Entry 8ZGA (X-ray diffraction, 2.10 A resolution); this record covers chains A and E.

[Chain A (and E)]
Name: F-degron, E3 ubiquitin-protein ligase PRT1
From: Arabidopsis thaliana
Notes: EC 2.3.2.27; fragment: ZZ-domain; chain E of this document is another copy of the same molecule, construct and numbering; everything in this record applies to it too
UniProt: Q8LBL5 (PRT1_ARATH); numbering as in UniProt (aligned over 302-366)
Sequence (69 residues; numbered 298 to 366; the number before each row is that of its first residue):
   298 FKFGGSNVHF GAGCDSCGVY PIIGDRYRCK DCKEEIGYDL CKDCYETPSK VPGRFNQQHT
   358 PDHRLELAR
Not modelled in the structure: 366 (chain E: 346)
Bound ions: Zn2+ site 1: C311, C314, C338, C341; Mg2+: Y317 (shared with 1 residue of chain C); Zn2+ site 2: C326, C329, H356, H360
Reported in the primary citation:
  - mutagenesis - I333A: decreased catalytic activity
  - mutagenesis - F352A: abolished catalytic activity

[Chain A / chain E interface]
Pairs across the interface - 38 pairs, chain A then chain E:
  F298(A) - G308(E)
  F298(A) - A309(E)
  F298(A) - G310(E)  hydrogen bond (backbone-backbone)
  F298(A) - C311(E)
  F298(A) - D312(E)  hydrogen bond (backbone-side chain)
  F298(A) - Y317(E)  hydrophobic
  F298(A) - I333(E)
  F298(A) - G334(E)
  F298(A) - D336(E)  hydrogen bond (backbone-side chain)
  F298(A) - F352(E)  hydrophobic
  K299(A) - F307(E)
  K299(A) - G308(E)
  K299(A) - I333(E)  hydrogen bond (backbone-backbone)
  K299(A) - D336(E)
  F300(A) - G308(E)  hydrogen bond (backbone-backbone)
  F300(A) - Y317(E)  hydrophobic
  F300(A) - I333(E)  hydrophobic
  N304(A) - E332(E)
  F307(A) - F307(E)  hydrophobic
  F307(A) - G308(E)
  G308(A) - F298(E)
  G308(A) - K299(E)
  G308(A) - F300(E)  hydrogen bond (backbone-backbone)
  G308(A) - F307(E)
  A309(A) - F298(E)
  G310(A) - F298(E)  hydrogen bond (backbone-backbone)
  C311(A) - F298(E)
  D312(A) - F298(E)  hydrogen bond (side chain-backbone)
  Y317(A) - F298(E)  hydrophobic
  Y317(A) - F300(E)  hydrophobic
  R325(A) - R366(E)
  E332(A) - G302(E)
  I333(A) - F298(E)
  I333(A) - K299(E)  hydrogen bond (backbone-backbone)
  G334(A) - F298(E)
  D336(A) - F298(E)  hydrogen bond (side chain-backbone)
  D336(A) - K299(E)
  F352(A) - F298(E)  hydrophobic
Also at the interface, not in a pair above, chain A (23 interface residues in all): G302, G315, R323, Y335, R351, Q354
Also at the interface, not in a pair above, chain E (21 interface residues in all): N304, R323, Y335, Q354
Interface features reported in the paper:
  - interface residues, chain E: I333(E)

[Summary]
Chain A and chain E form an interface of 23 and 21 residues respectively, with 10 hydrogen bonds. Among the
polar pairs are F298(A)-D312(E), F298(A)-D336(E) and F298(A)-G310(E). C311(A), C314(A), C338(A) and C341(A)
form the Zn2+ site 1. The paper reports that I333A of chain A reduces catalytic activity; the interface
residue I333(E).
Chain A and chain E are both F-degron, E3 ubiquitin-protein ligase PRT1 (Arabidopsis thaliana); the structure,
F-degron fused ZZ-domain of the Arabidopsis thaliana E3 ubiquitin-protein ligase PRT1, was determined by X-ray
diffraction, deposited together with 8ZG8, 8ZG9 and 8ZGB.
